PDB entry 1D6E | X-ray diffraction, 2.45 A resolution | chains B and D of the 4 polymer chains in the assembly

[Chain B]
Molecule: HLA class II histocompatibility antigen
Source organism: Homo sapiens
Notes: fragment: dr-4 beta chain, extracellular domain
UniProtKB: P13760 (HB2H_HUMAN); residues 1-192 here correspond to UniProt positions 30-221 (UniProt number = residue number + 29)
Amino-acid sequence (192 residues; numbered 1 to 192; the number before each row is that of its first residue):
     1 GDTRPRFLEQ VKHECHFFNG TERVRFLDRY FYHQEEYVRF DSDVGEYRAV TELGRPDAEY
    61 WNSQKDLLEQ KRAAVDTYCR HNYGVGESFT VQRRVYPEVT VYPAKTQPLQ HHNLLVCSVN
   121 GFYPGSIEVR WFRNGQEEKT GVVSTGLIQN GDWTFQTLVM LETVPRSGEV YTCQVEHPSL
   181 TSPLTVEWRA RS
Disordered / not traced: 1-2, 105-113, 191-192
Cystine bridges: C15-C79, C117-C173

[Chain D]
Molecule: Peptidomimetic inhibitor
Amino-acid sequence (9 residues; each row starts with the number of its first residue):
     1 XARGMASGX
Modified positions: ACE (acetyl group) at position 1, NH2 (amino group) at position 9; A2 (2-amino-3-cyclohexyl-propionic acid; ALC); G4 (n-methyl-alpha-phenyl-glycine; MPQ); G8 (t-butyl glycine; TBG)

[Chain B / chain D interface]
Contacting residue pairs - 24 pairs, chain B then chain D:
  V11(B) - S7(D)
  H13(B) - M5(D)
  H13(B) - A6(D)
  H13(B) - S7(D)
  F26(B) - M5(D)  hydrophobic
  D28(B) - M5(D)
  Y30(B) - A6(D)
  Y30(B) - S7(D)
  Y30(B) - G8(D)  hydrogen bond (side chain-backbone)
  Y47(B) - G8(D)
  W61(B) - G8(D)
  L67(B) - G8(D)
  K71(B) - G8(D)
  A74(B) - M5(D)  hydrophobic
  T77(B) - R3(D)  hydrogen bond (backbone-side chain)
  Y78(B) - R3(D)
  Y78(B) - G4(D)
  Y78(B) - M5(D)
  H81(B) - ACE_1(D)
  H81(B) - R3(D)
  N82(B) - A2(D)
  N82(B) - R3(D)  hydrogen bond (side chain-backbone)
  V85(B) - ACE_1(D)
  V85(B) - A2(D)
Also at the interface, not in a pair above, chain B (17 interface residues in all): G86, F89
Also at the interface, not in a pair above, chain D (9 interface residues in all): NH2_9

[Summary]
Chain B and chain D form an interface of 17 and 9 residues respectively; the contacts include 3 hydrogen
bonds. Polar pairs include Y30(B)-G8(D), T77(B)-R3(D) and N82(B)-R3(D).
Here chain B is HLA class II histocompatibility antigen (Homo sapiens) and chain D is Peptidomimetic
inhibitor. Entry 1D6E (Crystal structure of HLA-DR4 complex with peptidomimetic and seb) was determined by
X-ray diffraction (same publication as 1D5M, 1D5X and 1D5Z).
